PDB entry 7T8X | electron microscopy, 3.21 A resolution | chains B and C of the 5 polymer chains in the assembly

[Chain B]
Molecule: Guanine nucleotide-binding protein G(o) subunit alpha
Organism: Homo sapiens
UniProt: P09471 (GNAO_HUMAN); residue numbers follow UniProt; this construct covers 1-354
Amino-acid sequence (354 residues; numbered 1 to 354; the number before each row is that of its first residue):
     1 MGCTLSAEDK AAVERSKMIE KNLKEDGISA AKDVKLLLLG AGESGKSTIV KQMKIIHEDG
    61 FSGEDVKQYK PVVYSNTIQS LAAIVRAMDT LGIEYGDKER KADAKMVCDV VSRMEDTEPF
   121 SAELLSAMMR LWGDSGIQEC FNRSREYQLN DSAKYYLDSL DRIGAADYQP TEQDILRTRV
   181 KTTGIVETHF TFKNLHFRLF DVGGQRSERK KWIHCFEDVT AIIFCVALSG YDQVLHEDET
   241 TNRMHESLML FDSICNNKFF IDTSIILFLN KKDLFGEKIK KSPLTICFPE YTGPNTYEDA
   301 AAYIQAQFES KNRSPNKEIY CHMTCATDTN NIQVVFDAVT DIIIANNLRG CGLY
Disordered / not traced: 1-3, 56-181, 235-240
Differences from the reference sequence: engineered mutation Asp9 (Glu in P09471), Lys10 (Arg in P09471), Val13 (Leu in P09471), Met18 (Ala in P09471)

[Chain C]
Molecule: Guanine nucleotide-binding protein G(I)/G(S)/G(T) subunit beta-1
Organism: Homo sapiens
UniProt: P62873 (GBB1_HUMAN); numbering as in UniProt (aligned over 2-340)
Amino-acid sequence (345 residues; numbered -4 to 340; the number before each row is that of its first residue; numbers below 1 keep their minus sign (Gly-4 is residue -4)):
    -4 GPGSSGSELD QLRQEAEQLK NQIRDARKAC ADATLSQITN NIDPVGRIQM RTRRTLRGHL
    56 AKIYAMHWGT DSRLLVSASQ DGKLIIWDSY TTNKVHAIPL RSSWVMTCAY APSGNYVACG
   116 GLDNICSIYN LKTREGNVRV SRELAGHTGY LSCCRFLDDN QIVTSSGDTT CALWDIETGQ
   176 QTTTFTGHTG DVMSLSLAPD TRLFVSGACD ASAKLWDVRE GMCRQTFTGH ESDINAICFF
   236 PNGNAFATGS DDATCRLFDL RADQELMTYS HDNIICGITS VSFSKSGRLL LAGYDDFNCN
   296 VWDALKADRA GVLAGHDNRV SCLGVTDDGM AVATGSWDSF LKIWN
Disordered / not traced: -4 to 2
Differences from the reference sequence: expression tag (-4 to 1)

[Chain B / chain C interface]
Residue-residue contacts (39; chain B residue first):
  Val13(B) with Asn88(C)
  Arg15(B) with Val90(C), hydrogen bond (side chain-backbone); His91(C)
  Ser16(B) with Asn88(C); Lys89(C), hydrogen bond (side chain-backbone)
  Ile19(B) with Lys89(C)
  Glu20(B) with Lys89(C)
  Leu23(B) with Gly53(C); Leu55(C); Lys78(C); Lys89(C)
  Asp26(B) with Lys78(C), salt bridge
  Gly27(B) with Leu55(C)
  Lys35(B) with Trp99(C)
  Thr183(B) with Asn119(C), hydrogen bond
  Gly184(B) with Leu117(C)
  Ile185(B) with Trp99(C)
  Phe200(B) with Trp99(C), hydrophobic
  Gln205(B) with Leu117(C); Tyr145(C)
  Ser207(B) with Tyr145(C)
  Glu208(B) with Asp186(C)
  Lys211(B) with Tyr145(C); Met188(C); Cys204(C); Asp228(C); Asn230(C); Asp246(C), salt bridge
  Trp212(B) with Leu117(C), hydrophobic; Tyr145(C)
  His214(B) with Lys57(C); Tyr59(C), hydrogen bond; Trp332(C)
  Cys215(B) with Tyr59(C), hydrogen bond (backbone-side chain); Trp99(C); Leu117(C), hydrophobic
  Phe216(B) with Trp99(C), hydrophobic
  Glu217(B) with Lys57(C), salt bridge
  Phe259(B) with Arg314(C)
Other interface residues (no listed pair), chain B (26 interface residues in all): Ala12, Asp218, Lys258
Other interface residues (no listed pair), chain C (23 interface residues in all): Gln75, Ile80

[Summary]
The interface between chain B and chain C involves 26 residues on one side and 23 on the other; the contacts
include 5 hydrogen bonds and 3 salt bridges. Polar pairs include Asp26(B)-Lys78(C), Lys211(B)-Asp246(C) and
Glu217(B)-Lys57(C).
Here chain B is Guanine nucleotide-binding protein G(o) subunit alpha and chain C is Guanine
nucleotide-binding protein G(I)/G(S)/G(T) subunit beta-1, both from Homo sapiens. Entry 7T8X (Cryo-EM
structure of ACh-bound M2R-Go signaling complex in S1 state) was determined by electron microscopy, deposited
together with 7T90, 7T94 and 7T96.
